PDB entry 7PNF | electron microscopy, 4.35 A resolution (low resolution: residue-level contacts below are approximate; hydrogen-bond / salt-bridge calls are withheld) | chains B and D

Chain B (and D):
Protein: von Willebrand factor
Organism: Homo sapiens
Notes: chain D of this document is another copy of the same molecule, construct and numbering; everything in this record applies to it too
UniProtKB: P04275 (VWF_HUMAN); numbering as in UniProt (aligned over 1-1241)
Chain sequence (1247 residues; row label = number of the first residue in the row):
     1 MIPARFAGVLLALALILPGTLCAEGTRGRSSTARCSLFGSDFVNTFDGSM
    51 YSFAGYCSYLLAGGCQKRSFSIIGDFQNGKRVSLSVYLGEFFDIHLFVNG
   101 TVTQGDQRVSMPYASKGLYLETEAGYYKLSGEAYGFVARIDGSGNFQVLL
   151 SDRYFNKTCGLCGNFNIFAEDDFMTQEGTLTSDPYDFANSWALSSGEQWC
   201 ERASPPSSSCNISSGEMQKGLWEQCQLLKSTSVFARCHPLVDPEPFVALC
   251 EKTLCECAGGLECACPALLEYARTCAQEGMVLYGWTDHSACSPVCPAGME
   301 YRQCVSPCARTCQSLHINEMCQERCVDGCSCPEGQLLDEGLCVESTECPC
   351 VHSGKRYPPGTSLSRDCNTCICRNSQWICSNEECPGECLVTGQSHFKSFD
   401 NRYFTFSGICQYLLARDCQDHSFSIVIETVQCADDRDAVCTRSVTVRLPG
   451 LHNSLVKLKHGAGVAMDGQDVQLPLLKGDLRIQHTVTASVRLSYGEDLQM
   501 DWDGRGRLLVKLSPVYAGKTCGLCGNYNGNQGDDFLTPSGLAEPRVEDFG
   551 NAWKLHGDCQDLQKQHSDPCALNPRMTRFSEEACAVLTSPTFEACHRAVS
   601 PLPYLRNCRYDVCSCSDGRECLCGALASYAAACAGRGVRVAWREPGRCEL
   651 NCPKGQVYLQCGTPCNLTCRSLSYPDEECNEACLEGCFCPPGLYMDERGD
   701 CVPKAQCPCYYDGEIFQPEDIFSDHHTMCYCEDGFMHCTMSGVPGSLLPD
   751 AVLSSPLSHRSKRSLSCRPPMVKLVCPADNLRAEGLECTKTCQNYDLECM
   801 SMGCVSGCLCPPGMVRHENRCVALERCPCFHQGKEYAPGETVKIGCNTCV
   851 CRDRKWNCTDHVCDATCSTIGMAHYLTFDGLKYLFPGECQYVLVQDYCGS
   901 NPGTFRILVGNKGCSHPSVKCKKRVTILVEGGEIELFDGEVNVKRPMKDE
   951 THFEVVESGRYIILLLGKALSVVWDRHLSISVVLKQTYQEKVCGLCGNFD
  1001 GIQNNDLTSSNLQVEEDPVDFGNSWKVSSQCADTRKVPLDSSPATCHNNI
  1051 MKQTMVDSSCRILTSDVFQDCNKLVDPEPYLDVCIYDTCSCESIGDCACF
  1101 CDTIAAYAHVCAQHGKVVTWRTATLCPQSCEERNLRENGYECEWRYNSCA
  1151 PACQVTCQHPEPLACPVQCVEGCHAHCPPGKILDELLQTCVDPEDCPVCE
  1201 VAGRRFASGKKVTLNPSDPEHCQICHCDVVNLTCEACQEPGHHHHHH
Disordered / not traced: 1-30, 211-220, 741-766, 1208-1247
Sequence notes: variant Arg-852 (Gln in P04275); expression tag (1242-1247)
Disulfides: Cys-35/Cys-162, Cys-57/Cys-200, Cys-65/Cys-159, Cys-210/Cys-255, Cys-225/Cys-250, Cys-237/Cys-275, Cys-257/Cys-263, Cys-265/Cys-291, Cys-295/Cys-329, Cys-304/Cys-325, Cys-308/Cys-321, Cys-312/Cys-348, Cys-331/Cys-342, Cys-350/Cys-372, Cys-367/Cys-384, Cys-370/Cys-379, Cys-388/Cys-524, Cys-410/Cys-559, Cys-418/Cys-521, Cys-432/Cys-440, Cys-570/Cys-613, Cys-584/Cys-608, Cys-595/Cys-633, Cys-615/Cys-621, Cys-623/Cys-648, Cys-652/Cys-687, Cys-661/Cys-683, Cys-665/Cys-679, Cys-669/Cys-707, Cys-689/Cys-701, Cys-709/Cys-731, Cys-729/Cys-738, Cys-767/Cys-808, Cys-776/Cys-804, Cys-788/Cys-799, Cys-792/Cys-827, Cys-810/Cys-821, Cys-829/Cys-851, Cys-846/Cys-863, Cys-849/Cys-858, Cys-867/Cys-996, Cys-889/Cys-1031, Cys-898/Cys-993, Cys-914/Cys-921, Cys-1046/Cys-1089, Cys-1060/Cys-1084, Cys-1071/Cys-1111, Cys-1091/Cys-1099, Cys-1101/Cys-1126, Cys-1130/Cys-1173, Cys-1149/Cys-1169, Cys-1153/Cys-1165, Cys-1157/Cys-1196, Cys-1177/Cys-1190
Covalently attached groups: N-acetylglucosamine (NAG) linked to Asn-99, Asn-156, Asn-666, Asn-857, Asn-1147
Metal / ion sites: Ca2+ site 1: Asp-47, Asn-164, Asn-166, Phe-168, Asp-172; Ca2+ site 2: Asp-400, Asn-526, Asn-528, Asn-530, Asp-533, Asp-534; Ca2+ site 3: Asn-998, Asp-1000, Ile-1002, Asp-1006
Curated features (UniProtKB/Swiss-Prot):
  - region: Ser-764 to Glu-787 (Amino-terminal), Arg-826 to Asp-853 (CX)
  - glycosylation (N-linked (GlcNAc...) asparagine): Asn-99, Asn-156, Asn-211, Asn-666, Asn-857, Asn-1147, Asn-1231
  - natural variant: Arg-273 (R273W: In VWD1 and VWD3), Trp-377 (W377C: In VWD3), Asn-528 (N528S: In VWD2), Gly-550 (G550R: In VWD2), Cys-788 (C788Y: In VWD2), Thr-791 (T791M: In VWD2), Arg-816 (R816W: In VWD2), Arg-852 (Q852R: this construct carries the variant), Arg-854 (R854Q: In VWD2), Cys-1060 (C1060R: In VWD2), Cys-1149 (C1149R: In VWD1)
  - mutagenesis: Cys-1149 (C1149R: Reduced secretion and increased intracellular retention. Similar phenotype; when associated with S-1169), Cys-1169 (C1169S: Reduced secretion and increased intracellular retention. Similar phenotype; when associated with R-1149)

How chain B and chain D interact:
Pairs across the interface (39):
  Ile-409(B) / Asp-724(D)
  Val-430(B) / Asp-724(D)
  Gln-431(B) / Phe-722(D)
  Gln-431(B) / Ser-723(D)
  Cys-432(B) / Ile-721(D)
  Ala-433(B) / Ile-721(D)
  Asp-434(B) / Ile-721(D)
  Arg-442(B) / Asp-712(D)
  Arg-442(B) / Glu-714(D)
  Lys-459(B) / Glu-714(D)
  His-460(B) / Glu-714(D)
  His-460(B) / Ile-715(D)
  His-460(B) / Phe-716(D)
  Gly-461(B) / Ile-715(D)
  Met-466(B) / Gln-469(D)
  Gln-469(B) / Met-466(D)
  Gln-469(B) / Gln-469(D)
  Asp-470(B) / Val-471(D)
  Asp-470(B) / Gln-472(D)
  Val-471(B) / Asp-470(D)
  Gln-472(B) / Val-471(D)
  Arg-505(B) / Gln-717(D)
  Arg-505(B) / Asp-720(D)
  Lys-654(B) / Lys-654(D)
  Glu-714(B) / Arg-442(D)
  Glu-714(B) / Lys-457(D)
  Glu-714(B) / Lys-459(D)
  Glu-714(B) / His-460(D)
  Ile-715(B) / His-460(D)
  Ile-715(B) / Gly-461(D)
  Phe-716(B) / His-460(D)
  Gln-717(B) / Arg-505(D)
  Asp-720(B) / Arg-505(D)
  Ile-721(B) / Cys-432(D)
  Ile-721(B) / Ala-433(D)
  Phe-722(B) / Gln-431(D)
  Ser-723(B) / Gln-431(D)
  Asp-724(B) / Ile-409(D)
  Asp-724(B) / Val-430(D)
Also at the interface, not in a pair above, chain B (28 interface residues in all): Lys-477, Gly-713
Also at the interface, not in a pair above, chain D (29 interface residues in all): Asp-434, Gly-713

In short:
The interface between chain B and chain D involves 28 residues on one side and 29 on the other.
N-acetylglucosamine is covalently linked to Asn-99(B), Asn-156(B), Asn-666(B), Asn-857(B) and Asn-1147(B).
UniProt lists 2 mutagenesis sites on chain B.
Chain B and chain D are both von Willebrand factor (Homo sapiens); the structure, VWF Tubules of D1D2D'D3
domains, was determined by electron microscopy, deposited together with 7PMV, 7POV and 7PP6.
